Entry 6YPW (X-ray diffraction, 1.10 A resolution); this record covers chain A.

[Chain A]
Name: Carbonic anhydrase 2
From: Homo sapiens
Notes: EC 4.2.1.1
UniProt: P00918 (CAH2_HUMAN); the author numbering skips numbers that UniProt does not, so the offset changes along the chain: 1-125 = UniProt 1-125; 127-261 = UniProt 126-260
Sequence (260 residues; row label = number of the first residue in the row; note: 1 number in that range is skipped by the numbering (no residue carries it; nothing is unmodelled there)):
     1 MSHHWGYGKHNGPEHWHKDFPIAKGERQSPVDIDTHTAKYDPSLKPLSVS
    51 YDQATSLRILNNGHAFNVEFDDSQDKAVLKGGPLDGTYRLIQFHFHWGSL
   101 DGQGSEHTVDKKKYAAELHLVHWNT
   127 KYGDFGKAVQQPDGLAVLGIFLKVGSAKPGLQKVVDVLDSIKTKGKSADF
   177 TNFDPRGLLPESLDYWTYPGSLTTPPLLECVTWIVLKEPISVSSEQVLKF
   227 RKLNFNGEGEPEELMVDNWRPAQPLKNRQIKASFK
Not modelled in the structure: 1-2
Ion coordination: Zn2+: His-94, His-96, His-119 (together with P75)
Residues lining bound ligands: P75 (4-[[1-[(2S,3S,5R)-2-(hydroxymethyl)-5-[5-methyl-2,4-bis(oxidanylidene)pyrimidin-1-yl]oxolan-3-yl]-1,2,3-triazol-4-yl]methoxy]benzenesulfonamide): Glu-69, Asp-72, Ile-91, Gln-92, His-94, His-96, Glu-106, His-119, Val-121, Phe-131, Val-143, Ser-197, Leu-198, Thr-199, Thr-200, Trp-209
Swiss-Prot annotation at these positions:
  - active site: His-64 (Proton donor/acceptor)
  - binding site (Zn(2+)): His-94, His-96, His-119
  - binding site (substrate): Thr-199, Thr-200
  - site: Tyr-7 (Fine-tunes the proton-transfer properties of H-64), Asn-62 (Fine-tunes the proton-transfer properties of H-64), Asn-67 (Fine-tunes the proton-transfer properties of H-64), Gln-92 (Involved in the binding of some activators, including histamine and L-histidine)
  - modified residue: Ser-2 (N-acetylserine), Ser-166 (Phosphoserine), Ser-173 (Phosphoserine)

[Overview]
Bound to chain A: compound P75. His-94, His-96 and His-119 form the Zn2+ site. Curated annotation (UniProt)
lists active-site residue His-64, 3 Zn2+-binding residues and substrate-binding residues Thr-199 and Thr-200.
Chain A is Carbonic anhydrase 2 (Homo sapiens); the structure, Crystal structure for the complex of human
carbonic anhydrase II and
4-((1-(2-(hydroxymethyl)-5-(5-methyl-2,4-dioxo-3,4-dihydropyrimidin-1(2H)-yl)tetrahydrofuran-3-yl)-1H-1,2,3-triazol-4-yl)methoxy)benzenesulfonamide,
was determined by X-ray diffraction, deposited together with 7NH6.
